Entry 3SHW (X-ray diffraction, 2.90 A resolution); this record covers chains A and B.

== Chain A ==
Protein: Tight junction protein ZO-1
From: Homo sapiens
Notes: fragment: PDZ3 domain, SH3 domain and Guanylate kinase-like domain
Reference sequence: Q07157 (ZO1_HUMAN); residues 421-888 here = UniProt positions 421-888
Chain sequence (468 residues; row label = number of the first residue in the row):
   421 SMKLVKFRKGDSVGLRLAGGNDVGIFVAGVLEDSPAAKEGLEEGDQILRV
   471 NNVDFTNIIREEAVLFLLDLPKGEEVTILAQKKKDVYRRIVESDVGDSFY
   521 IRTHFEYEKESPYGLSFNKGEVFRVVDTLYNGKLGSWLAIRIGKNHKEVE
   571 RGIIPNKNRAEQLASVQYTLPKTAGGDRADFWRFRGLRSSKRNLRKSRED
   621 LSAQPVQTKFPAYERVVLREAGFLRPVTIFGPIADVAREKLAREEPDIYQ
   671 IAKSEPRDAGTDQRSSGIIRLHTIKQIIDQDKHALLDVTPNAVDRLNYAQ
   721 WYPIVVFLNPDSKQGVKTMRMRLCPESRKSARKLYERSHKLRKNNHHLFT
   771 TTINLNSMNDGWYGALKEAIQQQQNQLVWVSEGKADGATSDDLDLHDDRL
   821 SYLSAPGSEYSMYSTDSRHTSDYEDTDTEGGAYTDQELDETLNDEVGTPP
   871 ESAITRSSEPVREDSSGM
Unresolved in the structure: 590-626, 677-686, 803-888

== Chain B ==
Protein: Gap junction gamma-1 protein
Notes: fragment: C-terminal
Reference sequence: P36383 (CXG1_HUMAN); residues 1131-1140 here correspond to UniProt positions 387-396 (UniProt number = residue number - 744)
Chain sequence (10 residues; row label = number of the first residue in the row):
  1131 SGDGKTSVWI
Unresolved in the structure: 1131-1133

== How chain A and chain B interact ==
Residue-residue contacts (18; chain A residue first):
  Ser432(A) - Ile1140(B)  hydrogen bond (side chain-backbone)
  Val433(A) - Ile1140(B)  hydrogen bond (backbone-backbone)
  Gly434(A) - Ile1140(B)  hydrogen bond (backbone-backbone)
  Leu435(A) - Trp1139(B)
  Leu435(A) - Ile1140(B)  hydrogen bond (backbone-backbone)
  Arg436(A) - Ser1137(B)
  Arg436(A) - Trp1139(B)
  Gly449(A) - Trp1139(B)
  Val450(A) - Trp1139(B)
  Leu451(A) - Trp1139(B)  hydrophobic
  Val484(A) - Ile1140(B)
  Leu487(A) - Ile1140(B)  hydrophobic
  Leu488(A) - Ile1140(B)  hydrophobic
  Leu549(A) - Val1138(B)  hydrophobic
  Asn551(A) - Thr1136(B)  hydrogen bond (backbone-side chain)
  Gly552(A) - Thr1136(B)
  Gly552(A) - Val1138(B)
  Lys553(A) - Thr1136(B)
Other interface residues (no listed pair), chain A (17 interface residues in all): Lys429, Leu437
Other interface residues (no listed pair), chain B (6 interface residues in all): Lys1135

== Overview ==
17 residues of chain A face 6 of chain B across their interface; the contacts include 5 hydrogen bonds. Polar
contacts include Ser432(A)-Ile1140(B), Val433(A)-Ile1140(B) and Asn551(A)-Thr1136(B).
Chain A is Tight junction protein ZO-1 (Homo sapiens) and chain B is Gap junction gamma-1 protein; the
structure, Crystal structure of ZO-1 PDZ3-SH3-Guk supramodule complex with Connexin-45 peptide, was determined
by X-ray diffraction.
